Entry 3CKP (X-ray diffraction, 2.30 A resolution); this record covers chain A.

[Chain A]
Protein: Beta-secretase 1
Source organism: Homo sapiens
Notes: EC 3.4.23.46; fragment: protease domain
UniProtKB: P56817 (BACE1_HUMAN); the author numbering skips numbers that UniProt does not, so the offset changes along the chain: -19 to -1 = UniProt 43-61; 1-393 = UniProt 62-454
Chain sequence (412 residues; numbered -19 to 393; 1 number in that range is skipped by the numbering (no residue carries it; nothing is unmodelled there); the number before each row is that of its first residue; numbers below 1 keep their minus sign (Leu-19 is residue -19)):
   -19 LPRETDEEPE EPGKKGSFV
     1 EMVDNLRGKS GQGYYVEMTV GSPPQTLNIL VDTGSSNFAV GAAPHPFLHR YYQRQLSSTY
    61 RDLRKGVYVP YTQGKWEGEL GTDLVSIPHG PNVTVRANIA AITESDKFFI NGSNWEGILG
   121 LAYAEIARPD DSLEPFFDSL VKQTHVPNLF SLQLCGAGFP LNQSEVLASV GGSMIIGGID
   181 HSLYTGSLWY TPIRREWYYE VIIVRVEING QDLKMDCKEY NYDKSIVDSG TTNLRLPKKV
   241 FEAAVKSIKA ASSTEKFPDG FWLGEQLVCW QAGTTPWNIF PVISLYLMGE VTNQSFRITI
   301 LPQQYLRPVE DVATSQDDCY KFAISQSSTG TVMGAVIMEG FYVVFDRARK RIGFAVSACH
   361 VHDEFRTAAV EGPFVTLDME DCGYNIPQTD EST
Unresolved in the structure: -19 to -7, 159-167, 311-314, 387-393
Disulfide bonds: Cys155-Cys359, Cys217-Cys382, Cys269-Cys319
Differences from the reference sequence: engineered mutation Lys-6 (Arg56 in P56817), Lys-5 (Arg57 in P56817)
UniProt features mapped onto this chain:
  - active site: Asp32, Asp228
  - modified residue (N6-acetyllysine): Lys65, Lys214, Lys218, Lys224, Lys238, Lys239, Lys246
  - glycosylation (N-linked (GlcNAc...) asparagine): Asn92, Asn111, Asn162, Asn293

[In short]
UniProt lists active-site residues Asp32 and Asp228.
Chain A is Beta-secretase 1 (Homo sapiens); the structure, Crystal structure of BACE-1 in complex with
inhibitor, was determined by X-ray diffraction (same publication as 3CKR).
